PDB entry 6LOD | electron microscopy, 3.20 A resolution | chains C and F of the 6 polymer chains in the assembly

== Chain C ==
Molecule: Polysulphide reductase NrfD
From: Roseiflexus castenholzii (strain DSM 13941 / HLO8)
UniProtKB: A7NJ89 (A7NJ89_ROSCS); residues 1-471 here = UniProt positions 1-471
Sequence (471 residues; row label = number of the first residue in the row):
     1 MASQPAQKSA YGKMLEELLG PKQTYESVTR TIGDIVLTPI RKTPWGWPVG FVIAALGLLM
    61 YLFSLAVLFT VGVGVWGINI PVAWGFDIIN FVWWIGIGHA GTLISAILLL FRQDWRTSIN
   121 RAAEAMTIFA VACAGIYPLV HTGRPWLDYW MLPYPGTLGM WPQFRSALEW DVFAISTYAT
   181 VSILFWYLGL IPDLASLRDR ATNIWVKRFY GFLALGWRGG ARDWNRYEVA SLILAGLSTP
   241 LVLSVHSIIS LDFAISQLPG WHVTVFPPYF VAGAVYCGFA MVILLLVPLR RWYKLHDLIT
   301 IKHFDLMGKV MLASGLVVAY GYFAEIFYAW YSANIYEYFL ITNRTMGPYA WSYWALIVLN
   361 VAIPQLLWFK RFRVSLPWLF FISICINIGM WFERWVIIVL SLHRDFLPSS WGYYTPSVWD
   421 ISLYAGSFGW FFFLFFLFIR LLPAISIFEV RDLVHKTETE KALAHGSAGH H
Disordered / not traced: 1-8, 465-471
Ligand contacts:
  - EL6 ([(2S)-2-octadecanoyloxypropyl] octadecanoate), molecule 1: Leu62, Leu65, Ala66, Phe69, Thr70, Leu139, Pro145, Trp146
  - EL6, molecule 2: Leu139, Tyr149, Leu152, Ser176
  - heme c (HEC): Trp150, Leu158, Met160

== Chain F ==
Molecule: Uncharacterized protein ActF
From: Roseiflexus castenholzii (strain DSM 13941 / HLO8)
UniProtKB: A7NJ92 (A7NJ92_ROSCS); numbering as in UniProt (aligned over 1-414)
Sequence (414 residues; numbered 1 to 414; the number before each row is that of its first residue):
     1 MIAQEPAALR PALGRLQQVA LIVGGVAMLL AVAGAFLGAA QFFHSYIFAY FFWMALSLGG
    61 LLVLMINHLT QGVWGLMLRR LLEAAALTLP LMAILFLPIA AETLMGTHYL FPWTNPEVVA
   121 NDEVVALKTP YLNVPFFLAR AVIYFVLFIG MAYLLRQWSL EEDAKGFSDD LRGRFQRLSG
   181 PGIVVLVMAW TFAATDWGMS LEPEWFSSMY PVTYIASMLI LTFGGGIIAL AVLKSRNLLP
   241 FGIPVDRLHD LGKFLFAFVA VWAYVNFSEY LIIWSGNVPE LTPWHGHRSA GGWEILGIVM
   301 IFGHFLLPFM LLLSRFAKRR LANLTAIAIY LYLIEIVWYF WKIMPAFHPD GFHIHWLDLV
   361 TLIAIGGLWL GVFAWNLQRA PLLAPNDYRV PLLRRQEASG HGHGHHGKAT AEHH
Disordered / not traced: 1-4, 400-414

== Chain C / chain F interface ==
Pairs across the interface (69):
  Ala10(C) - Tyr388(F)
  Tyr11(C) - Leu392(F)  hydrophobic
  Met14(C) - Gln71(F)
  Arg112(C) - Arg247(F)
  Arg112(C) - Asp250(F)  salt bridge
  Arg112(C) - Lys253(F)
  Trp170(C) - Leu271(F)  hydrophobic
  Leu243(C) - Tyr264(F)  hydrogen bond (backbone-side chain)
  Ser247(C) - Tyr264(F)
  Leu251(C) - Leu271(F)  hydrophobic
  Leu251(C) - Ile272(F)  hydrophobic
  Ala254(C) - Ile272(F)
  Ile255(C) - Leu271(F)
  Ile255(C) - Ser275(F)
  Ile255(C) - Gly276(F)
  Gln257(C) - Gly276(F)
  Gln257(C) - Asn277(F)
  His262(C) - Ile272(F)  hydrogen bond (side chain-backbone)
  His262(C) - Gly276(F)  hydrogen bond (side chain-backbone)
  His262(C) - Leu281(F)
  Val263(C) - Ile272(F)
  Thr264(C) - Ser207(F)  hydrogen bond
  Thr264(C) - Ser208(F)  hydrogen bond (side chain-backbone)
  Thr264(C) - Met209(F)
  Thr264(C) - Ile272(F)
  Val265(C) - Ser208(F)
  Val265(C) - Met209(F)
  Pro267(C) - Tyr264(F)  hydrogen bond (backbone-side chain)
  Pro267(C) - Ser268(F)
  Pro267(C) - Ile272(F)
  Pro268(C) - Met209(F)
  Pro268(C) - Tyr264(F)
  Val271(C) - Tyr264(F)
  Leu316(C) - Val184(F)  hydrophobic
  Tyr320(C) - Met188(F)  hydrophobic
  Tyr320(C) - Thr191(F)
  Tyr320(C) - Val212(F)
  Phe323(C) - Met188(F)  hydrophobic
  Phe323(C) - Phe192(F)  hydrophobic
  Phe327(C) - Tyr131(F)
  Phe327(C) - Thr195(F)
  Tyr328(C) - Thr191(F)  hydrogen bond (side chain-backbone)
  Tyr328(C) - Thr195(F)
  Tyr328(C) - Met199(F)  hydrophobic
  Tyr328(C) - Phe206(F)
  Tyr328(C) - Ser207(F)
  Tyr328(C) - Ser208(F)
  Tyr328(C) - Pro211(F)
  Trp330(C) - Leu127(F)
  Trp330(C) - Pro130(F)  hydrophobic
  Trp330(C) - Tyr131(F)  hydrophobic
  Tyr331(C) - Lys128(F)
  Tyr331(C) - Tyr131(F)  hydrophobic
  Tyr331(C) - Leu132(F)
  Tyr331(C) - Thr195(F)
  Tyr331(C) - Met199(F)  hydrophobic
  Tyr331(C) - Ser200(F)
  Tyr331(C) - Phe206(F)  hydrophobic
  Ser332(C) - Phe206(F)
  Ala333(C) - Val124(F)
  Ala333(C) - Leu127(F)  hydrophobic
  Asn334(C) - Glu280(F)  hydrogen bond
  Glu337(C) - Phe206(F)
  Tyr338(C) - Leu127(F)  hydrogen bond (side chain-backbone)
  Trp368(C) - Gly180(F)
  Trp368(C) - Pro181(F)
  Trp368(C) - Val184(F)  hydrophobic
  Glu460(C) - Arg395(F)  salt bridge
  Leu463(C) - Arg395(F)
Interface residues without a listed pair, chain C (37 interface residues in all): Leu110, Phe111, Lys309, Ala324
Interface residues without a listed pair, chain F (44 interface residues in all): Leu69, Val187, Phe254, Val265, Glu269, Ile273, Val278

== Summary ==
37 residues of chain C face 44 of chain F across their interface, with 9 hydrogen bonds and 2 salt bridges.
Polar contacts include Arg112(C)-Asp250(F), Glu460(C)-Arg395(F) and Leu243(C)-Tyr264(F). Ligands of chain C:
heme c and compound EL6.
Chain C is Polysulphide reductase NrfD and chain F is Uncharacterized protein ActF, both from Roseiflexus
castenholzii (strain DSM 13941 / HLO8); the structure, Cryo-EM structure of the air-oxidized photosynthetic
alternative complex III from Roseiflexus castenholzii, was determined by electron microscopy, deposited
together with 6LOE.
